Entry 9GMT (electron microscopy, 1.93 A resolution); this record covers chains B and C of the 4 polymer chains in the assembly.

Chain B (and C):
Name: Polyribonucleotide nucleotidyltransferase
From: Mycobacterium tuberculosis
Notes: EC 2.7.7.8; chain C of this document is another copy of the same molecule, construct and numbering; everything in this record applies to it too
Reference sequence: P9WI57 (PNP_MYCTU); residues 4-596 here = UniProt positions 4-596
Sequence (593 residues; numbered 4 to 596; the number before each row is that of its first residue):
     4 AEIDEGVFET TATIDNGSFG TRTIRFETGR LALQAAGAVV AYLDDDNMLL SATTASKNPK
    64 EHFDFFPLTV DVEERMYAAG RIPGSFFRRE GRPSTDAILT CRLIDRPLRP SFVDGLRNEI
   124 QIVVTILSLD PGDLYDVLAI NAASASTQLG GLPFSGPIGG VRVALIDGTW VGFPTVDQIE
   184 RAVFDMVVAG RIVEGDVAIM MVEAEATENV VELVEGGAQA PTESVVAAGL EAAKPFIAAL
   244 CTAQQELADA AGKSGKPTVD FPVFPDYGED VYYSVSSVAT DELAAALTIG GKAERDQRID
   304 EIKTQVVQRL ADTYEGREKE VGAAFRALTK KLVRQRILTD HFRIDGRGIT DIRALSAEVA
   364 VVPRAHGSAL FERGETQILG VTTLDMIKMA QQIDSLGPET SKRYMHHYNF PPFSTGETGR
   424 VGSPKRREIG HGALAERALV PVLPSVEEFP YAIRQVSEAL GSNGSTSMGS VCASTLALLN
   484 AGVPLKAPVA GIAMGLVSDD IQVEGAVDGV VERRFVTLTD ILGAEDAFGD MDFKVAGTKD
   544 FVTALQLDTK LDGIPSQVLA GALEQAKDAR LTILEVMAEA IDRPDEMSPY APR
Unresolved in the structure: 589-596 (chain C: fully traced)
Differences from the reference sequence: engineered mutation Phe328 (Leu in P9WI57)
Ligand contacts: A1IM2 (1-[[4-[4-[[2-phenyl-5-(trifluoromethyl)-1,3-oxazol-4-yl]carbonylamino]phenyl]phenyl]carbonylamino]cyclopentane-1-carboxylic acid): Lys306, Arg329, Tyr411, Phe413, His434, Ser465, Asn466, Gly467, Ser468, Thr469, Ser470, Gly526, Ala527, Phe531
Swiss-Prot annotation at these positions:
  - binding site (Mg(2+)): Asp529, Asp535

Interface between chain B and chain C:
Pairs across the interface (53; chain B residue first):
  Glu361(B) - Arg33(C)  salt bridge
  Val364(B) - Arg33(C)
  Val364(B) - Met51(C)
  Val365(B) - Leu130(C)
  Val365(B) - Ser131(C)
  Pro366(B) - Met51(C)
  Arg367(B) - Ser131(C)  hydrogen bond (backbone-side chain)
  Arg367(B) - Leu132(C)
  Arg367(B) - Asp133(C)  salt bridge
  Arg367(B) - Pro134(C)
  His369(B) - Gly83(C)
  Glu378(B) - Gln37(C)
  Gln380(B) - Arg33(C)  hydrogen bond (side chain-backbone)
  Gln380(B) - Leu34(C)
  Gln380(B) - Ala35(C)  hydrogen bond (side chain-backbone)
  Val384(B) - Tyr80(C)  hydrophobic
  Thr386(B) - Gly83(C)
  Thr386(B) - Arg84(C)
  Asp388(B) - Arg84(C)
  Asp388(B) - Ile85(C)  hydrogen bond (side chain-backbone)
  Lys391(B) - Arg91(C)
  Met392(B) - Ile85(C)
  Met392(B) - Pro86(C)
  Met392(B) - Arg91(C)  hydrogen bond (backbone-side chain)
  Ala393(B) - Arg91(C)  hydrogen bond (backbone-side chain)
  Gln394(B) - Arg91(C)
  Gln395(B) - Phe89(C)
  His410(B) - Arg91(C)
  His410(B) - Arg92(C)
  Tyr411(B) - Arg92(C)  hydrogen bond (backbone-side chain)
  Asn412(B) - Arg78(C)
  Asn412(B) - Arg92(C)
  Pro415(B) - Gln124(C)
  Phe416(B) - Ala35(C)  hydrophobic
  Phe416(B) - Ala38(C)
  Phe416(B) - Thr57(C)
  Ser417(B) - Gln37(C)  hydrogen bond (backbone-side chain)
  Thr418(B) - Gln37(C)
  Gly419(B) - Gln37(C)
  Gly419(B) - Thr57(C)
  Glu420(B) - Thr57(C)  hydrogen bond (backbone-side chain)
  Thr421(B) - Thr57(C)
  Thr421(B) - Gln124(C)
  Gly422(B) - Gln124(C)  hydrogen bond (backbone-side chain)
  Val424(B) - Glu76(C)
  Val424(B) - Gln124(C)
  Arg457(B) - Pro86(C)
  Arg457(B) - Arg91(C)
  Arg457(B) - Glu93(C)  salt bridge
  Glu461(B) - Arg78(C)  salt bridge
  Glu461(B) - Tyr80(C)  hydrogen bond
  Leu463(B) - Ala35(C)
  Ser465(B) - Gln37(C)  hydrogen bond (backbone-side chain)
Other interface residues (no listed pair), chain B (39 interface residues in all): Leu373, Met408, Pro427, Ile432, Ala455, Val459, Gly464
Other interface residues (no listed pair), chain C (35 interface residues in all): Asp48, Asp49, Leu53, Ala55, Ala58, Ser59, Asp74, Gly87, Phe90, Glu122, Val126

Overview:
The interface between chain B and chain C involves 39 residues on one side and 35 on the other; the contacts
include 12 hydrogen bonds and 4 salt bridges. Polar contacts include Glu361(B)-Arg33(C), Arg367(B)-Asp133(C)
and Arg457(B)-Glu93(C). Chain B binds compound A1IM2.
Both chains are Polyribonucleotide nucleotidyltransferase (Mycobacterium tuberculosis). Entry 9GMT (Mtb PNPase
Rv2783c Mutant L328F) was determined by electron microscopy together with 9GMS from the same study.
